7YSW - chains C and A of the 4 polymer chains in the assembly; structure by electron microscopy, 3.03 A resolution.

== Chain C ==
Protein: Fibroblast growth factor receptor 4
From: Homo sapiens
Notes: EC 2.7.10.1
Reference sequence: P22455 (FGFR4_HUMAN); numbering as in UniProt (aligned over 142-354)
Sequence (213 residues; row label = number of the first residue in the row):
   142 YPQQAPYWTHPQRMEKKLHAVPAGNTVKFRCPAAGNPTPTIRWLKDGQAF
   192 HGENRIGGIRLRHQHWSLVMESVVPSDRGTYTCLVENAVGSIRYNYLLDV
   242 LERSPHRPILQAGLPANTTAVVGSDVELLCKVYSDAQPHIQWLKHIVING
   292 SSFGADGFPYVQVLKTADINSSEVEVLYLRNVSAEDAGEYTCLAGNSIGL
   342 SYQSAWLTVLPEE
Curated features (UniProtKB/Swiss-Prot):
  - glycosylation (N-linked (GlcNAc...) asparagine): N258, N290, N311, N322
Disulfide bonds: C172-C224, C271-C333
From the paper describing this entry:
  - mutagenesis - E243A, R248A, I250A, Y274A: decreased signaling with Fibroblast growth factor 23
  - self-association interface (contacts with another copy of this molecule): E243, I250, Y274
  - mutagenesis - I197E/S217E: abolished signaling with Fibroblast growth factor 23

== Chain A ==
Protein: Klotho
From: Homo sapiens
Notes: EC 3.2.1.31
Reference sequence: Q9UEF7 (KLOT_HUMAN); residue numbers follow UniProt; this construct covers 34-975
Sequence (942 residues; numbered 34 to 975; the number before each row is that of its first residue):
    34 EPGDGAQTWARFSRPPAPEAAGLFQGTFPDGFLWAVGSAAYQTEGGWQQH
    84 GKGASIWDTFTHHPLAPPGDSRNASLPLGAPSPLQPATGDVASDSYNNVF
   134 RDTEALRELGVTHYRFSISWARVLPNGSAGVPNREGLRYYRRLLERLREL
   184 GVQPVVTLYHWDLPQRLQDAYGGWANRALADHFRDYAELCFRHFGGQVKY
   234 WITIDNPYVVAWHGYATGRLAPGIRGSPRLGYLVAHNLLLAHAKVWHLYN
   284 TSFRPTQGGQVSIALSSHWINPRRMTDHSIKECQKSLDFVLGWFAKPVFI
   334 DGDYPESMKNNLSSILPDFTESEKKFIKGTADFFALCFGPTLSFQLLDPH
   384 MKFRQLESPNLRQLLSWIDLEFNHPQIFIVENGWFVSGTTKRDDAKYMYY
   434 LKKFIMETLKAIKLDGVDVIGYTAWSLMDGFEWHRGYSIRRGLFYVDFLS
   484 QDKMLLPKSSALFYQKLIEKNGFPPLPENQPLEGTFPCDFAWGVVDNYIQ
   534 VDTTLSQFTDLNVYLWDVHHSKRLIKVDGVVTKKRKSYCVDFAAIQPQIA
   584 LLQEMHVTHFRFSLDWALILPLGNQSQVNHTILQYYRCMASELVRVNITP
   634 VVALWQPMAPNQGLPRLLARQGAWENPYTALAFAEYARLCFQELGHHVKL
   684 WITMNEPYTRNMTYSAGHNLLKAHALAWHVYNEKFRHAQNGKISIALQAD
   734 WIEPACPFSQKDKEVAERVLEFDIGWLAEPIFGSGDYPWVMRDWLNQRNN
   784 FLLPYFTEDEKKLIQGTFDFLALSHYTTILVDSEKEDPIKYNDYLEVQEM
   834 TDITWLNSPSQVAVVPWGLRKVLNWLKFKYGDLPMYIISNGIDDGLHAED
   884 DQLRVYYMQNYINEALKAHILDGINLCGYFAYSFNDRTAPRFGLYRYAAD
   934 QFEPKASMKHYRKIIDSNGFPGPETLERFCPEEFTVCTECSF
Not modelled in the structure: 98-118
Curated features (UniProtKB/Swiss-Prot):
  - glycosylation (N-linked (GlcNAc...) asparagine): N106, N159, N283, N344, N607, N612, N694
  - natural variant: H193 (H193R: In HFTC3), F352 (F352V: In allele KL-VS), C370 (C370S: In allele KL-VS), P954 (P954L: In a colorectal cancer sample)
Disulfide bonds: C521-C963, C572-C621, C910-C970
Metal / ion sites: Zn2+: D426, C739, D745, D815

== Interface between chain C and chain A ==
Pairs across the interface (46; chain C residue first):
  D266(C) with R628(A), salt bridge
  Q282(C) with L557(A)
  L284(C) with W549(A)
  I287(C) with V546(A), hydrophobic
  I289(C) with V546(A), hydrophobic
  F299(C) with L548(A), hydrophobic; W549(A); D550(A); H553(A); I558(A), hydrophobic
  P300(C) with W549(A), hydrogen bond (backbone-backbone); V551(A)
  Y301(C) with Y547(A); L548(A), hydrophobic
  V302(C) with V546(A); Y547(A), hydrogen bond (backbone-backbone); W549(A), hydrophobic; L557(A), hydrophobic
  Q303(C) with N545(A)
  V304(C) with D543(A); L557(A), hydrophobic
  L305(C) with Q540(A); F541(A), hydrogen bond (backbone-backbone)
  K306(C) with S539(A); Q540(A), hydrogen bond
  E314(C) with Q579(A); P580(A)
  Y319(C) with Q540(A), hydrogen bond (backbone-side chain); V573(A), hydrophobic
  L320(C) with F541(A), hydrophobic
  R321(C) with R568(A); Y571(A); V573(A); E625(A), salt bridge; R628(A)
  N322(C) with Y571(A), hydrogen bond
  D327(C) with R568(A), salt bridge
  T332(C) with W549(A)
  L334(C) with W549(A); K555(A)
  L341(C) with S554(A); K555(A); R556(A)
  Y343(C) with W549(A), hydrophobic; V551(A), hydrogen bond (side chain-backbone); K555(A)
Also at the interface, not in a pair above, chain C (31 interface residues in all): H286, G295, A296, D297, G298, N311, S312, L318
Also at the interface, not in a pair above, chain A (28 interface residues in all): T542, V563, T565, A576

== In short ==
The interface between chain C and chain A involves 31 residues on one side and 28 on the other; the contacts
include 7 hydrogen bonds and 3 salt bridges. Polar pairs include D266(C)-R628(A), R321(C)-E625(A) and
D327(C)-R568(A). From the paper: E243A, R248A and I250A of chain C, among others, reduce signaling with
Fibroblast growth factor 23; a self-association interface involving E243(C), I250(C) and Y274(C); 5
substitutions were tested in all.
Chain C is Fibroblast growth factor receptor 4 and chain A is Klotho, both from Homo sapiens; the structure,
Cryo-EM Structure of FGF23-FGFR4-aKlotho-HS Quaternary Complex, was determined by electron microscopy,
deposited together with 7YSH and 7YSU.
